3M0D - chains A and C of the 4 polymer chains in the assembly; structure by X-ray diffraction, 2.80 A resolution.

[Chain A]
Molecule: TNF receptor-associated factor 2
Organism: Homo sapiens
UniProt: Q12933 (TRAF2_HUMAN); numbering as in UniProt (aligned over 266-329)
Chain sequence (66 residues; numbered 266 to 331; the number before each row is that of its first residue):
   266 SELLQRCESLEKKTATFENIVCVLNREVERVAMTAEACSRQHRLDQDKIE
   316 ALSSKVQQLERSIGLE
Disordered / not traced: 266, 330-331
Construct notes: expression tag (330-331)
Swiss-Prot annotation at these positions:
  - region: Glu-283 to Val-293 (Important for interaction with BIRC2 and BIRC3)
  - cross-link: Lys-320 (Glycyl lysine isopeptide (Lys-Gly) (interchain with G-Cter in ubiquitin))
  - mutagenesis: Ile-285 (I285A: Strongly reduced interaction with BIRC3), Val-288 (V288A: Strongly reduced interaction with BIRC3), Glu-292 (E292A: Strongly reduced interaction with BIRC3)
What the authors report for this chain:
  - mutagenesis - T281A, V288A, R291K, R295A: unchanged binding to Baculoviral IAP repeat-containing protein 3
  - mutagenesis - E292A: abolished binding to TNF receptor-associated factor 1 (chain C)
  - mutagenesis - E292A: decreased signaling in response to TNFalpha stimulation
  - mutagenesis - C287A/R291K: decreased binding to Baculoviral IAP repeat-containing protein 3

[Chain C]
Molecule: TNF receptor-associated factor 1
Organism: Homo sapiens
UniProt: Q13077 (TRAF1_HUMAN); residues 266-329 here correspond to UniProt positions 181-244 (UniProt number = residue number - 85)
Chain sequence (65 residues; row label = number of the first residue in the row):
   265 MFMKEKLLAELEGKLRVFENIVAVLNKEVEASHLALATSIHQSQLDRERI
   315 LSLEQRVVELQQTLA
Disordered / not traced: 265, 329
Construct notes: initiating methionine (265)
Swiss-Prot annotation at these positions:
  - cross-link (Glycyl lysine isopeptide (Lys-Gly)): Lys-270 (interchain with G-Cter in ubiquitin), Lys-278 (interchain with G-Cter in ubiquitin)
What the authors report for this chain:
  - post-translational modification sites: Lys-270, Lys-278 (citing earlier work)

[Interface between chain A and chain C]
Contacting residue pairs - 41 pairs, chain A then chain C:
  Glu-267(A) / Phe-266(C)
  Glu-267(A) / Glu-269(C)
  Leu-268(A) / Phe-266(C)  hydrophobic
  Leu-268(A) / Lys-268(C)
  Leu-268(A) / Glu-269(C)
  Leu-268(A) / Leu-272(C)  hydrophobic
  Arg-271(A) / Leu-272(C)
  Arg-271(A) / Ala-273(C)
  Arg-271(A) / Glu-276(C)  salt bridge
  Cys-272(A) / Leu-272(C)
  Leu-275(A) / Leu-272(C)
  Leu-275(A) / Leu-275(C)  hydrophobic
  Leu-275(A) / Glu-276(C)
  Lys-278(A) / Glu-276(C)  salt bridge
  Lys-278(A) / Leu-279(C)
  Thr-279(A) / Leu-279(C)
  Phe-282(A) / Phe-282(C)
  Phe-282(A) / Glu-283(C)
  Phe-282(A) / Val-286(C)  hydrophobic
  Ile-285(A) / Val-286(C)  hydrophobic
  Leu-289(A) / Leu-289(C)  hydrophobic
  Leu-289(A) / Asn-290(C)
  Leu-289(A) / Val-293(C)  hydrophobic
  Val-293(A) / Val-293(C)  hydrophobic
  Val-296(A) / His-297(C)
  Val-296(A) / Leu-300(C)
  Thr-299(A) / Leu-300(C)
  Thr-299(A) / Ile-304(C)
  Ala-300(A) / Leu-300(C)  hydrophobic
  Cys-303(A) / Ile-304(C)  hydrophobic
  Asp-310(A) / Ile-314(C)
  Lys-313(A) / Ile-314(C)
  Lys-313(A) / Leu-315(C)
  Lys-313(A) / Glu-318(C)  salt bridge
  Leu-317(A) / Ile-314(C)
  Leu-317(A) / Leu-317(C)  hydrophobic
  Leu-317(A) / Glu-318(C)
  Leu-317(A) / Val-321(C)  hydrophobic
  Lys-320(A) / Gln-325(C)
  Val-321(A) / Val-321(C)  hydrophobic
  Leu-324(A) / Leu-324(C)  hydrophobic
Also at the interface, not in a pair above, chain A (28 interface residues in all): Ser-274, Val-286, Glu-292, Arg-295, Ile-314, Ser-327, Ile-328
Also at the interface, not in a pair above, chain C (26 interface residues in all): Ser-296, Leu-328

[Summary]
Chain A and chain C form an interface of 28 and 26 residues respectively; the contacts include 3 salt bridges.
Among the polar pairs are Arg-271(A)/Glu-276(C), Lys-278(A)/Glu-276(C) and Lys-313(A)/Glu-318(C). The paper
reports that E292A of chain A abolishes binding to TNF receptor-associated factor 1 (chain C); modification
sites Lys-270(C) and Lys-278(C); 6 substitutions were tested in all.
Chain A is TNF receptor-associated factor 2 and chain C is TNF receptor-associated factor 1, both from Homo
sapiens; the structure, Crystal structure of the TRAF1:TRAF2:cIAP2 complex, was determined by X-ray
diffraction, deposited together with 3M06 and 3M0A.
